1GW9 - chain A; structure by X-ray diffraction, 1.55 A resolution.

[Chain A]
Name: Xylose isomerase
Source organism: Streptomyces rubiginosus
Notes: EC 5.3.1.5
UniProtKB: P24300 (XYLA_STRRU); residues 2-388 here correspond to UniProt positions 1-387 (UniProt number = residue number - 1)
Amino-acid sequence (388 residues; numbered 1 to 388; the number before each row is that of its first residue):
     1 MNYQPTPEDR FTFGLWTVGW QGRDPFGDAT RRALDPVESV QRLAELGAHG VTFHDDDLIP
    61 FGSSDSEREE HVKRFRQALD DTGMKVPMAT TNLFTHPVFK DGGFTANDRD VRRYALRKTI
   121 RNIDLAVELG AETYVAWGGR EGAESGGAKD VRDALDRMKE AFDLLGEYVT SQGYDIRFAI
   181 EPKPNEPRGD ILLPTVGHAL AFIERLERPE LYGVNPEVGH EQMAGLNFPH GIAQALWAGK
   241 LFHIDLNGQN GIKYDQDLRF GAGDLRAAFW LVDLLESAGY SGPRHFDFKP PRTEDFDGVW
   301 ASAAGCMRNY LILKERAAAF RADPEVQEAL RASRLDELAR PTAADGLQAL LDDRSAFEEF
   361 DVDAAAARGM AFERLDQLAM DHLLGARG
Disordered / not traced: 1, 387-388
Differences from the reference sequence: conflict Q41 (Arg40 in P24300)
Bound ions: Ca2+ site 1: E181, E217, D245, D287 (together with beta-L-xylopyranose); Ca2+ site 2: E217, H220, D255, D257
Small-molecule neighbours:
  - beta-L-xylopyranose (LXC), molecule 1: W16, F26, H54, T90, F94, V135, W137, E181, E217, H220, D245, D287, K289
  - beta-L-xylopyranose (LXC), molecule 2: D295, D297, A332, R334, A367, R368, G369, A371

[Summary]
Bound to chain A: beta-L-xylopyranose. E181, E217, D245 and D287 coordinate Ca2+ site 1. E217, H220, D255 and
D257 form the Ca2+ site 2.
Chain A is Xylose isomerase (Streptomyces rubiginosus); the structure, Tri-iodide derivative of Xylose
Isomerase from Streptomyces Rubiginosus, was determined by X-ray diffraction (same publication as 1GWA, 1GWD
and 1GWG).
